2ZZG - chain A; structure by X-ray diffraction, 3.10 A resolution.

# Chain A
Name: Alanyl-tRNA synthetase
Source organism: Pyrococcus horikoshii
Notes: EC 6.1.1.7
UniProt: O58035 (SYA_PYRHO); numbering as in UniProt (aligned over 1-752)
Sequence (752 residues; each row starts with the number of its first residue):
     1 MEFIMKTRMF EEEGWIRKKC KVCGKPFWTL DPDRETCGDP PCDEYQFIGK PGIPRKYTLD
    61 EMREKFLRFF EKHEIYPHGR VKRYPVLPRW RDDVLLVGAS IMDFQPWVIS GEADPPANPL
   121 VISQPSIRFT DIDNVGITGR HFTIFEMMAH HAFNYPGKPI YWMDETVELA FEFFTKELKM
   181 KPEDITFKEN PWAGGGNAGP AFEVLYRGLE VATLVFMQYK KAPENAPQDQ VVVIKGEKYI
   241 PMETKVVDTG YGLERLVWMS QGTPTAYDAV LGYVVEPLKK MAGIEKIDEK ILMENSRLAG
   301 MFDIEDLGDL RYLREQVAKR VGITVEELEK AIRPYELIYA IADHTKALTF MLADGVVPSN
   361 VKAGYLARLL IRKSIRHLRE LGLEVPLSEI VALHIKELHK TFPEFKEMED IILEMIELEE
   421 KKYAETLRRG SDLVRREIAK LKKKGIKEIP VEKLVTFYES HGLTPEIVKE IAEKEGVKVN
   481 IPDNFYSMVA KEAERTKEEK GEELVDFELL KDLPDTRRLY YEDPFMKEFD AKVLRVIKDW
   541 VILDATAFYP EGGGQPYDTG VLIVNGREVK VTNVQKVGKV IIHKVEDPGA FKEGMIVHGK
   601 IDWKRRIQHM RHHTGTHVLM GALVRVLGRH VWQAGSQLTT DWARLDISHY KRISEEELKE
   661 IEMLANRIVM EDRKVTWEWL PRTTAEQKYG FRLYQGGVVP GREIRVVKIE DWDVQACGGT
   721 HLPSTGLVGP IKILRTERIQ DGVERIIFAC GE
Disordered / not traced: 1, 225-227, 306-308, 497-503
Bound ions: Zn2+ site 1: Cys20, Cys23, Cys37, Cys42; Zn2+ site 2: His617, Cys717
Small-molecule neighbours: '5'-O-(N-(L-alanyl)-sulfamoyl)adenosine (A5A): Ala99, Ile101, Arg128, Asp131, Arg140, His141, Phe142, Phe145, Met147, Trp192, Glu210, Val211, Ala212, Thr213, Val215, Asp248, Thr249, Gly250, Tyr251, Gly252, Arg255

# Summary
Chain A binds '5'-O-(N-(L-alanyl)-sulfamoyl)adenosine. Cys20, Cys23, Cys37 and Cys42 form the Zn2+ site 1.
His617 and Cys717 coordinate Zn2+ site 2.
Chain A is Alanyl-tRNA synthetase (Pyrococcus horikoshii); the structure, Crystal structure of alanyl-tRNA
synthetase in complex with 5''-O-(N-(L-alanyl)-sulfamyoxyl) adenine without oligomerization domain, was
determined by X-ray diffraction (same publication as 2ZZE and 2ZZF).
